PDB entry 6A5O | electron microscopy, 9.90 A resolution (very low resolution: no residue pairs are listed; an interface is given only as per-side residue counts) | chains B and T of the 23 polymer chains in the assembly

# Chain B
Molecule: DNA-directed RNA polymerase subunit beta
From: Komagataella phaffii (strain GS115 / ATCC 20864)
Notes: EC 2.7.7.6
UniProt: C4QZQ7 (C4QZQ7_KOMPG); residues 1-1227 here = UniProt positions 1-1227
Sequence (1227 residues; row label = number of the first residue in the row):
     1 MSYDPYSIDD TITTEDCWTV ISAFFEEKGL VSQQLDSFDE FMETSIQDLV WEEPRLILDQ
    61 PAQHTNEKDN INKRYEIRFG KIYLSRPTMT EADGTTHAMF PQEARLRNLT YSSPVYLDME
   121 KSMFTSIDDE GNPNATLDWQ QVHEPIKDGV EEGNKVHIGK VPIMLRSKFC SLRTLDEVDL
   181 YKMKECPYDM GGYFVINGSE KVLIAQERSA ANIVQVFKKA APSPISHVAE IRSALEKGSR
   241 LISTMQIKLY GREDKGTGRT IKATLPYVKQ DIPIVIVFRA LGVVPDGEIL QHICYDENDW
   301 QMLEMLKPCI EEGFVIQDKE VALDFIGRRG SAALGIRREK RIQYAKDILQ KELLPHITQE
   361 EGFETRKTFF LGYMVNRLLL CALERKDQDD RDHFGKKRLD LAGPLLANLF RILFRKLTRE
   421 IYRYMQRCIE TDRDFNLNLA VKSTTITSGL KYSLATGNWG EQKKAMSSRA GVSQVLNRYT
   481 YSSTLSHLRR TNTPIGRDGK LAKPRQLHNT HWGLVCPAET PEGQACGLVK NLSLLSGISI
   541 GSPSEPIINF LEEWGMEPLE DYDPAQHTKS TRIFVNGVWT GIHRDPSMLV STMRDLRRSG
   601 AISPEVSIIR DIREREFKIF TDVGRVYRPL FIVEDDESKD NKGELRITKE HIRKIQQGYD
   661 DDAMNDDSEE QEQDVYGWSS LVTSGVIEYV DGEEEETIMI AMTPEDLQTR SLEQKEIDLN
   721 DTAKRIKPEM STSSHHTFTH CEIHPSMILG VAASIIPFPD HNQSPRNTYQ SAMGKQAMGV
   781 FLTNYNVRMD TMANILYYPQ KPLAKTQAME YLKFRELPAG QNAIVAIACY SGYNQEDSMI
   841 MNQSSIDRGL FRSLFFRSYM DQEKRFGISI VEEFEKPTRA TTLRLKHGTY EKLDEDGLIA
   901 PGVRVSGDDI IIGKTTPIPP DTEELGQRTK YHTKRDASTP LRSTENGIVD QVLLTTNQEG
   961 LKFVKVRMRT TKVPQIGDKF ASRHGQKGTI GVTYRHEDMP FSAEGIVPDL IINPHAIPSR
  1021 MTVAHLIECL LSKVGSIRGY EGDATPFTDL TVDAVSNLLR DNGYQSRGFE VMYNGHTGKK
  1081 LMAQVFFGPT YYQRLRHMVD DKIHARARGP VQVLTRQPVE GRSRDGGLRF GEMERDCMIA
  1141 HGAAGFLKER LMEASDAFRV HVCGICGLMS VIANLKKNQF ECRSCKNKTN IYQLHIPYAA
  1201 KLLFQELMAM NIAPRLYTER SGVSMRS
Unresolved in the structure: 1-8, 129-152, 663-674, 712-718, 921-930, 1223-1227

# Chain T
Molecule: 198-nt DNA strand
Sequence (198 nucleotides; row label = number of the first residue in the row; numbers below 1 keep their minus sign (DA-72 is residue -72)):
   -72 ATCAGAATCC CGGTGCCGAG GCCGCTCAAT TGGTCGTAGA CAGCTCTAGC ACCGCTTAAA
   -12 CGCACGTACG CGCTGTCCCC CGCGTTTTAA CCGCCAAGGG GATTACACCC AAGACACCAG
    48 GCACGAGACA GAAAAAAACA ACGAAAACGG CCACCACCCA AACACACCAA ACACAAGAGC
   108 TAATTGACTG ACGTAAGC
Unresolved in the structure: 106-125

# Interface between chain B and chain T
At this resolution (10 A) residue pairs are not listed: 22 residues of chain B and 11 of chain T lie at the interface.

# Overview
22 residues of chain B and 11 residues of chain T are in contact.
Chain B is DNA-directed RNA polymerase subunit beta (Komagataella phaffii (strain GS115 / ATCC 20864)) and
chain T is a 198-nt DNA strand; the structure, RNA polymerase II elongation complex stalled at SHL(-6) of the
nucleosome, was determined by electron microscopy, deposited together with 6A5L, 6A5P, 6A5R, 6A5T, 6A5U and
6INQ.
